Entry 5KX5 (X-ray diffraction, 2.50 A resolution); this record covers chains A and E of the 6 polymer chains in the assembly.

# Chain A
Molecule: Tubulin alpha chain
Source organism: Ovis aries
Reference sequence: D0VWZ0 (D0VWZ0_SHEEP); the author numbering skips numbers that UniProt does not, so the offset changes along the chain: 1-438 = UniProt 1-438; 443-455 = UniProt 439-451
Sequence (451 residues; each row starts with the number of its first residue; note: 4 numbers in that range are skipped by the numbering (no residue carries them; nothing is unmodelled there)):
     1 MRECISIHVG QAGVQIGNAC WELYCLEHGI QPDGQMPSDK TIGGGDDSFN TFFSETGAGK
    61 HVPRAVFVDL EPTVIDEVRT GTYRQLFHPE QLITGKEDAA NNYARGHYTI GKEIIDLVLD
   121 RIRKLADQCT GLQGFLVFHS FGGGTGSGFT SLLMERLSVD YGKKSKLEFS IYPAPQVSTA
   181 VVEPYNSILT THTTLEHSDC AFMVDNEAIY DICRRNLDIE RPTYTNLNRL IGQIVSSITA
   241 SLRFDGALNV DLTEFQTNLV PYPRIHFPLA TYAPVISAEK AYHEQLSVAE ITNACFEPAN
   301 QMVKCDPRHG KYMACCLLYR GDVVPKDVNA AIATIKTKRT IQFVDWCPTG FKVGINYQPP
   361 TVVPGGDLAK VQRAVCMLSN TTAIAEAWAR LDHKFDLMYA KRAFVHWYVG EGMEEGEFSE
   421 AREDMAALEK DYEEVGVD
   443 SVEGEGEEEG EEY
Not modelled in the structure: 443-447, 451-455
Ion coordination: Ca2+: Asp-39, Thr-41, Gly-44, Glu-55
Residues lining bound ligands: GTP (guanosine-5'-triphosphate): Gly-10, Gln-11, Ala-12, Gln-15, Ile-16, Asp-69, Asp-98, Ala-99, Ala-100, Asn-101, Ser-140, Gly-142, Gly-143, Gly-144, Thr-145, Gly-146, Ile-171, Pro-173, Val-177, Ser-178, Thr-179, Glu-183, Asn-206, Tyr-224, Leu-227, Asn-228, Ile-231
Reported in the primary citation:
  - binding site for the ligand 6YK: Pro-325

# Chain E
Molecule: Stathmin-4
Source organism: Rattus norvegicus
Reference sequence: P63043 (STMN4_RAT), isoform P63043-3; residues 5-145 here correspond to UniProt positions 76-216 (UniProt number = residue number + 71)
Sequence (143 residues; row label = number of the first residue in the row):
     3 MADMEVIELN KATSGQSWEV ILKPPSFDGV PEFNASLPRR RDPSLEEIQK KLEAAEERRK
    63 YQEAELLKHL AEKREHEREV IQKAIEENNN FIKMAKEKLA QKMESNKENR EAHLAAMLER
   123 LQEKDKHAEE VRKNKELKEE ASR
Not modelled in the structure: 3-5, 29-43, 142-145
Differences from the reference sequence: initiating methionine (3); expression tag (4); conflict Ala-14 (Cys85 in P63043), Trp-20 (Phe91 in P63043)
Curated features (UniProtKB/Swiss-Prot):
  - modified residue: Ser-19 (Phosphoserine)

# How chain A and chain E interact
Pairs across the interface (74; chain A residue first):
  His-107(A) with Lys-53(E), hydrogen bond
  Tyr-108(A) with Lys-53(E); Leu-54(E), hydrophobic; Ala-57(E), hydrophobic
  Thr-109(A) with Arg-61(E), hydrogen bond
  Lys-112(A) with Leu-54(E); Glu-55(E), salt bridge; Glu-58(E), salt bridge
  Leu-152(A) with Leu-54(E), hydrophobic
  Glu-155(A) with Ile-50(E); Lys-53(E), salt bridge
  Arg-156(A) with Leu-47(E); Ile-50(E); Gln-51(E)
  Ser-158(A) with Asp-44(E)
  Val-159(A) with Pro-45(E); Leu-47(E); Ile-50(E), hydrophobic
  Glu-196(A) with Asp-44(E)
  His-197(A) with Asp-44(E); Pro-45(E)
  Phe-244(A) with Ser-16(E)
  Asp-245(A) with Ala-14(E); Thr-15(E), hydrogen bond (side chain-backbone); Ser-16(E), hydrogen bond (backbone-backbone); Gly-17(E), hydrogen bond (backbone-backbone)
  Ala-247(A) with Asn-12(E); Gln-18(E); Ser-19(E)
  Leu-248(A) with Ser-19(E)
  Pro-325(A) with Gln-18(E); Trp-20(E), hydrophobic
  Val-328(A) with Trp-20(E), hydrophobic
  Asn-329(A) with Met-6(E); Trp-20(E), hydrogen bond
  Ile-332(A) with Val-22(E), hydrophobic
  Lys-336(A) with Leu-24(E)
  Asp-345(A) with Pro-27(E); Ser-28(E), hydrogen bond (backbone-backbone)
  Trp-346(A) with Pro-27(E)
  Cys-347(A) with Pro-27(E)
  Pro-348(A) with Lys-25(E); Pro-26(E); Pro-27(E)
  Thr-349(A) with Ile-23(E); Leu-24(E), hydrogen bond (backbone-backbone); Lys-25(E), hydrogen bond (backbone-backbone)
  Gly-350(A) with Val-22(E)
  Phe-351(A) with Glu-21(E); Val-22(E), hydrogen bond (backbone-backbone); Leu-24(E), hydrophobic
  Lys-352(A) with Trp-20(E); Glu-21(E)
  Val-353(A) with Ser-19(E); Trp-20(E), hydrogen bond (backbone-backbone); Val-22(E), hydrophobic
  Gly-354(A) with Gln-18(E)
  Ile-355(A) with Gly-17(E); Gln-18(E), hydrogen bond (backbone-backbone); Trp-20(E), hydrophobic
  Asn-356(A) with Ser-16(E)
  Tyr-357(A) with Thr-15(E); Ser-16(E), hydrogen bond (backbone-backbone); Gly-17(E), hydrogen bond (side chain-backbone); Gln-18(E), hydrogen bond
  Gln-358(A) with Ser-16(E)
  Val-409(A) with Gln-64(E)
  Gly-410(A) with Arg-61(E); Gln-64(E)
  Glu-411(A) with Arg-61(E), hydrogen bond (backbone-side chain)
  Gly-412(A) with Ala-57(E); Arg-60(E), hydrogen bond (backbone-side chain); Arg-61(E)
  Glu-414(A) with Arg-60(E), salt bridge
Also at the interface, not in a pair above, chain A (43 interface residues in all): Glu-113, Thr-193, Gly-246, Ala-333
Also at the interface, not in a pair above, chain E (32 interface residues in all): Val-8, Ser-46

# In short
The interface between chain A and chain E involves 43 residues on one side and 32 on the other; the contacts
include 17 hydrogen bonds and 4 salt bridges. Polar pairs include Lys-112(A)/Glu-55(E), Lys-112(A)/Glu-58(E)
and Glu-155(A)/Lys-53(E). Ligands of chain A: GTP. From the paper: a binding site for the ligand 6YK at
Pro-325(A).
Here chain A is Tubulin alpha chain (Ovis aries) and chain E is Stathmin-4 (Rattus norvegicus). Entry 5KX5
(Crystal structure of tubulin-stathmin-TTL-Compound 11 complex) was determined by X-ray diffraction.
